Entry 7ED5 (electron microscopy, 2.98 A resolution); this record covers chains A and B of the 6 polymer chains in the assembly.

Chain A:
Name: RNA-directed RNA polymerase
Source organism: Severe acute respiratory syndrome coronavirus 2
Notes: EC 2.7.7.48
UniProtKB: P0DTD1 (R1AB_SARS2); residues 1-932 here correspond to UniProt positions 4393-5324 (UniProt number = residue number + 4392)
Chain sequence (956 residues; each row starts with the number of its first residue; numbers below 1 keep their minus sign (Met-23 is residue -23)):
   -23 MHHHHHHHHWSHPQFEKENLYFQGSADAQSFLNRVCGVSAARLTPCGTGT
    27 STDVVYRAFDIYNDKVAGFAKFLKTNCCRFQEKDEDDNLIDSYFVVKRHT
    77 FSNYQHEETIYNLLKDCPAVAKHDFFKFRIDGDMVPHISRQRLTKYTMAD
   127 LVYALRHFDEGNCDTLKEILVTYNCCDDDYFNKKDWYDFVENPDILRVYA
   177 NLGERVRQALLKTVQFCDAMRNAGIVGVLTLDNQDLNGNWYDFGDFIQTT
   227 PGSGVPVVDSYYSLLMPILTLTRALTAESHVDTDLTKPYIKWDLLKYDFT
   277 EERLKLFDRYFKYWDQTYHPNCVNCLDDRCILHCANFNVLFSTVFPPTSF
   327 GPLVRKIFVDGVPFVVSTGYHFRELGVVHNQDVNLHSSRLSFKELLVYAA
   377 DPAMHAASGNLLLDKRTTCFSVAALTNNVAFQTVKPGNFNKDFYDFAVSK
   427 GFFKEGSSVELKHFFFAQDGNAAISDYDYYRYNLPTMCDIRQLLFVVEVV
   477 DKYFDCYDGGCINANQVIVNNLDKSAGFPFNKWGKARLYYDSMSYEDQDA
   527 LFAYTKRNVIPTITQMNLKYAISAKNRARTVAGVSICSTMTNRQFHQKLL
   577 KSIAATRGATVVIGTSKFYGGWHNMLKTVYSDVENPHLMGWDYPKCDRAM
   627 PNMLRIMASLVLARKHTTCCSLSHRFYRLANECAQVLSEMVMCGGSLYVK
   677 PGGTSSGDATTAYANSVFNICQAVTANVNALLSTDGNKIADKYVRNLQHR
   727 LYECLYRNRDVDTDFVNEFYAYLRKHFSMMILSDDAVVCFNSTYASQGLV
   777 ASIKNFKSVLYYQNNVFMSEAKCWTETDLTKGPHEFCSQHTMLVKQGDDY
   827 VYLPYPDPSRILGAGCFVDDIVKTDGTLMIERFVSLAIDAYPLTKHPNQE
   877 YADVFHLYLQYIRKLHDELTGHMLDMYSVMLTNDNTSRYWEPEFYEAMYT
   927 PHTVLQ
Unresolved in the structure: -23 to 3, 930-932
Sequence notes: initiating methionine (-23); expression tag (-22 to 0)
UniProt features mapped onto this chain:
  - region: Lys545 to Arg555 (Interaction with RMP Remdesivir), Thr582 to Pro620 (RdRp Palm N-ter)
  - active site: Ser759, Asp760, Asp761
  - binding site (Mn(2+)): Asn209, Asp218
  - binding site (Zn(2+)): His295, Cys301, Cys306, Cys310, Cys487, His642, Cys645, Cys646
  - site: Gln932 (Cleavage)
Bound ions: Mg2+ site 1: Asn209, Asp218 (together with at-9010); Mg2+ site 2: Asp218 (together with at-9010); Zn2+ site 1: His295, Cys301, Cys306, Cys310; Zn2+ site 2: Cys487, His642, Cys645, Cys646; Mg2+ site 3: Asp618 (together with at-9010)
Residues lining bound ligands:
  - at-9010 (AT9; [[(2R,3R,4R,5R)-5-(2-azanyl-6-oxidanylidene-1H-purin-9-yl)-4-fluoranyl-4-methyl-3-oxidanyl-oxolan-2-yl]methoxy-oxidanyl-phosphoryl] phosphono hydrogen phosphate), molecule 1: Val31, Arg33, Phe35, Lys50, Asn52, Cys53, Arg55, Tyr69, Val71, Lys73, Glu83, Arg116, Leu119, Thr120, Lys121, Thr123, Asp208, Asn209, Asp211, Tyr217, Asp218
  - at-9010 (AT9), molecule 2: Lys545, Arg553, Val557, Asp618, Tyr619, Pro620, Lys621, Cys622, Asp623, Ser682, Gly683, Thr687, Asn691, Ser759, Asp760, Lys798
  - at-9010 (AT9), molecule 3: Ala688, Leu758, Ser759, Asp760, Asp761, Cys813, Ser814
Reported in the primary citation:
  - binding site for the 20-nt RNA strand: Ser814
  - Mg2+ coordination: Asn209, Asp218, Asp618, Asp760
  - binding site for at-9010: Lys50, Arg55, Lys73, Arg116, Thr120, Tyr217, Lys545, Lys621, Ser682

Chain B:
Name: Non-structural protein 8
Source organism: Severe acute respiratory syndrome coronavirus 2
UniProtKB: P0DTD1 (R1AB_SARS2); residues 1-198 here correspond to UniProt positions 3943-4140 (UniProt number = residue number + 3942)
Chain sequence (220 residues; each row starts with the number of its first residue; numbers below 1 keep their minus sign (Met-21 is residue -21)):
   -21 MHHHHHHDYKDDDDKENLYFQGAIASEFSSLPSYAAFATAQEAYEQAVAN
    29 GDSEVVLKKLKKSLNVAKSEFDRDAAMQRKLEKMADQAMTQMYKQARSED
    79 KRAKVTSAMQTMLFTMLRKLDNDALNNIINNARDGCVPLNIIPLTTAAKL
   129 MVVIPDYNTYKNTCDGTTFTYASALWEIQQVVDADSKIVQLSEISMDNSP
   179 NLAWPLIVTALRANSAVKLQ
Unresolved in the structure: -21 to 42, 193-198
Sequence notes: initiating methionine (-21); expression tag (-20 to 0)
UniProt features mapped onto this chain:
  - site: Gln198 (Cleavage)

Interface between chain A and chain B:
Pairs across the interface (107; chain A residue first):
  Asp269(A) - Arg111(B)  salt bridge
  Leu270(A) - Ile119(B)
  Leu271(A) - Ile106(B)
  Leu271(A) - Asn109(B)
  Leu271(A) - Ala110(B)
  Leu271(A) - Val115(B)  hydrophobic
  Leu271(A) - Pro116(B)
  Leu271(A) - Ile119(B)  hydrophobic
  Lys272(A) - Arg111(B)
  Tyr273(A) - Asp112(B)
  Tyr273(A) - Cys114(B)
  Tyr273(A) - Pro116(B)  hydrophobic
  Pro323(A) - Asn118(B)
  Thr324(A) - Pro116(B)
  Thr324(A) - Asn118(B)
  Thr324(A) - Ile119(B)
  Phe326(A) - Asn118(B)  hydrogen bond (backbone-side chain)
  Pro328(A) - Pro116(B)
  Pro328(A) - Leu117(B)  hydrogen bond (backbone-backbone)
  Leu329(A) - Val115(B)
  Val330(A) - Gly113(B)
  Val330(A) - Cys114(B)
  Val330(A) - Val115(B)  hydrogen bond (backbone-backbone)
  Val330(A) - Leu117(B)  hydrophobic
  Arg331(A) - Asp112(B)  salt bridge
  Arg331(A) - Gly113(B)
  Arg331(A) - Cys114(B)  hydrogen bond
  Lys332(A) - Asn104(B)  hydrogen bond
  Lys332(A) - Ile107(B)
  Val338(A) - Leu95(B)  hydrophobic
  Phe340(A) - Leu95(B)  hydrophobic
  Val341(A) - Leu98(B)  hydrophobic
  Val341(A) - Leu103(B)  hydrophobic
  Arg365(A) - Gln88(B)
  Phe368(A) - Arg80(B)
  Phe368(A) - Val83(B)  hydrophobic
  Phe368(A) - Thr84(B)
  Leu371(A) - Thr84(B)
  Leu371(A) - Met87(B)  hydrophobic
  Leu371(A) - Gln88(B)
  Leu371(A) - Leu91(B)  hydrophobic
  Tyr374(A) - Leu91(B)  hydrophobic
  Ala375(A) - Met90(B)  hydrophobic
  Pro378(A) - Leu117(B)
  Ala379(A) - Leu117(B)  hydrophobic
  Met380(A) - Met94(B)
  His381(A) - Met94(B)
  Ala382(A) - Leu117(B)  hydrophobic
  Ala382(A) - Pro121(B)
  Ala383(A) - Leu98(B)  hydrophobic
  Ala383(A) - Ile120(B)  hydrophobic
  Ser384(A) - Met94(B)  hydrogen bond (side chain-backbone)
  Ser384(A) - Lys97(B)
  Ser384(A) - Leu98(B)
  Gly385(A) - Ala125(B)
  Asn386(A) - Lys127(B)
  Asn386(A) - Met129(B)
  Leu387(A) - Pro121(B)
  Leu387(A) - Leu122(B)  hydrophobic
  Leu387(A) - Ala125(B)
  Leu387(A) - Lys127(B)  hydrogen bond (backbone-backbone)
  Leu387(A) - Leu128(B)
  Leu387(A) - Met129(B)  hydrogen bond (backbone-backbone)
  Leu387(A) - Tyr149(B)  hydrophobic
  Leu387(A) - Trp154(B)  hydrophobic
  Leu388(A) - Met129(B)
  Leu389(A) - Leu128(B)
  Leu389(A) - Met129(B)  hydrogen bond (backbone-backbone)
  Leu389(A) - Val130(B)
  Leu389(A) - Val131(B)  hydrogen bond (backbone-backbone)
  Leu389(A) - Tyr149(B)  hydrophobic
  Asp390(A) - Val131(B)
  Lys391(A) - Val131(B)  hydrogen bond (backbone-backbone)
  Lys391(A) - Pro133(B)
  Lys391(A) - Thr137(B)
  Lys391(A) - Thr141(B)
  Arg392(A) - Val131(B)
  Arg392(A) - Pro133(B)
  Phe396(A) - Asn118(B)
  Val398(A) - Pro121(B)
  Ala400(A) - Met129(B)  hydrophobic
  Thr402(A) - Met129(B)
  Asn403(A) - Lys127(B)
  Asn403(A) - Met129(B)
  Asn404(A) - Met129(B)
  Val405(A) - Met129(B)  hydrophobic
  Val405(A) - Val131(B)  hydrophobic
  Val405(A) - Ile185(B)  hydrophobic
  Phe407(A) - Ala162(B)  hydrophobic
  Phe407(A) - Pro183(B)  hydrophobic
  Phe407(A) - Ile185(B)  hydrophobic
  Asn447(A) - Pro183(B)
  Trp509(A) - Lys82(B)  hydrogen bond (backbone-side chain)
  Trp509(A) - Val83(B)  hydrophobic
  Trp509(A) - Ala86(B)
  Trp509(A) - Met87(B)  hydrophobic
  Trp509(A) - Met90(B)  hydrophobic
  Leu514(A) - Lys79(B)
  Leu514(A) - Lys82(B)
  Leu514(A) - Val83(B)  hydrophobic
  Tyr515(A) - Val83(B)  hydrophobic
  Asp517(A) - Ser76(B)  hydrogen bond (backbone-side chain)
  Asp517(A) - Lys79(B)  salt bridge
  Ser518(A) - Arg80(B)  hydrogen bond (backbone-side chain)
  Asp523(A) - Arg80(B)  salt bridge
  Met666(A) - Leu117(B)  hydrophobic
  Met666(A) - Asn118(B)
Also at the interface, not in a pair above, chain A (62 interface residues in all): Ser325, Gly327, Pro339, Thr344, Leu372, Ala399, Lys508, Met519, Ser520, Val675
Also at the interface, not in a pair above, chain B (52 interface residues in all): Phe92, Asn108, Thr123, Ile132, Thr187

In short:
Chain A and chain B form an interface of 62 and 52 residues respectively; the contacts include 14 hydrogen
bonds and 4 salt bridges. Polar contacts include Asp269(A)-Arg111(B), Arg331(A)-Asp112(B) and
Asp517(A)-Lys79(B). The paper reports a binding site for at-9010 at Lys50(A), Arg55(A) and Lys73(A) among
others; a binding site for the 20-nt RNA strand at Ser814(A).
Chain A is RNA-directed RNA polymerase and chain B is Non-structural protein 8, both from Severe acute
respiratory syndrome coronavirus 2; the structure, A dual mechanism of action of AT-527 against SARS-CoV-2
polymerase, was determined by electron microscopy.
